PDB entry 4IHL | X-ray diffraction, 2.20 A resolution | chains A and B of the 3 polymer chains in the assembly

== Chain A (and B) ==
Name: 14-3-3 protein zeta/delta
From: Homo sapiens
Notes: chain B of this document is another copy of the same molecule, construct and numbering; everything in this record applies to it too
UniProt: P63104 (1433Z_HUMAN); residue numbers follow UniProt; this construct covers 1-230
Sequence (235 residues; row label = number of the first residue in the row; numbers below 1 keep their minus sign (Gly-4 is residue -4)):
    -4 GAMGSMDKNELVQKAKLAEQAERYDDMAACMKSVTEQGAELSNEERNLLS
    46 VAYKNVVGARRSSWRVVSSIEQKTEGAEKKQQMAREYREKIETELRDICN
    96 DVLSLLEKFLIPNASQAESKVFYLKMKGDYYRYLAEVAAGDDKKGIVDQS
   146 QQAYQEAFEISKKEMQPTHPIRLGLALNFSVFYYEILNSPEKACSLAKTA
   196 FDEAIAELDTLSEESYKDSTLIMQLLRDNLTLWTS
Disordered / not traced: -4 to 0 (chain B: -4 to 0, 71-72, 136)
Construct notes: expression tag (-4 to 0)
Metal / ion sites: K+ near Asp124 (its only coordinating residue here)
Residues lining bound ligands: Cotylenin A (1F5; (1R,3aS,4R,5R,6R,9aR,10E)-6-({(1S,2R,4S,5R,6R,8S,9S)-5-hydroxy-2-(methoxymethyl)-9-methyl-9-[(2S)-oxiran-2-yl]-3,7,10,1 1-tetraoxatricyclo[6.2.1.0~1,6~]undec-4-yl}oxy)-1-(methoxymethyl)-4,9a-dimethyl-7-(propan-2-yl)-1,2,3,3a,4,5,6,8,9,9a-de cahydrodicyclopenta[a,d][8]annulene-1,5-diol): Asn42, Leu43, Ser45, Val46, Phe117, Lys120, Met121, Pro165, Ile166, Asp213, Leu216, Ile217

== Chain A / chain B interface ==
Pairs across the interface (36):
  Glu5(A) - Met78(B)
  Gln8(A) - Met78(B)
  Lys9(A) - Met78(B)
  Leu12(A) - Met78(B)  hydrophobic
  Leu12(A) - Ala79(B)  hydrophobic
  Leu12(A) - Tyr82(B)  hydrophobic
  Ala13(A) - Tyr82(B)
  Gln15(A) - Val61(B)
  Gln15(A) - Ile65(B)
  Ala16(A) - Ser58(B)  hydrogen bond (backbone-side chain)
  Ala16(A) - Val62(B)  hydrophobic
  Arg18(A) - Ser58(B)
  Arg18(A) - Tyr82(B)  hydrogen bond
  Arg18(A) - Lys85(B)
  Arg18(A) - Ile86(B)
  Arg18(A) - Glu89(B)  salt bridge
  Asp21(A) - Tyr82(B)  hydrogen bond
  Asp21(A) - Lys85(B)  salt bridge
  Ser58(A) - Ala16(B)  hydrogen bond (side chain-backbone)
  Ser58(A) - Arg18(B)
  Val61(A) - Gln15(B)
  Val61(A) - Ala16(B)
  Val62(A) - Ala16(B)  hydrophobic
  Ile65(A) - Gln15(B)
  Lys75(A) - Gln8(B)
  Met78(A) - Gln8(B)
  Met78(A) - Lys9(B)  hydrogen bond (side chain-backbone)
  Met78(A) - Leu12(B)  hydrophobic
  Ala79(A) - Leu12(B)  hydrophobic
  Tyr82(A) - Leu12(B)  hydrophobic
  Tyr82(A) - Ala13(B)
  Tyr82(A) - Arg18(B)  hydrogen bond
  Tyr82(A) - Asp21(B)  hydrogen bond
  Lys85(A) - Asp21(B)  salt bridge
  Ile86(A) - Arg18(B)
  Glu89(A) - Arg18(B)  salt bridge
Also at the interface, not in a pair above, chain A (21 interface residues in all): Arg55
Also at the interface, not in a pair above, chain B (20 interface residues in all): Glu5, Arg55

== Summary ==
The interface between chain A and chain B involves 21 residues on one side and 20 on the other, with 7
hydrogen bonds and 4 salt bridges. Among the polar pairs are Arg18(A)-Glu89(B), Asp21(A)-Lys85(B) and
Ala16(A)-Ser58(B). Bound to chain A: Cotylenin A.
Both chains are 14-3-3 protein zeta/delta (Homo sapiens). Entry 4IHL (Human 14-3-3 isoform zeta in complex
with a diphoyphorylated C-RAF peptide and Cotylenin A) was determined by X-ray diffraction together with 4IEA
from the same study.
